3PXG - chains f and F of the 12 polymer chains in the assembly; structure by X-ray diffraction, 3.65 A resolution.

[Chain f]
Molecule: Adapter protein mecA 1
Source organism: Bacillus subtilis
UniProtKB: P37958 (MECA1_BACSU); numbering as in UniProt (aligned over 121-218)
Amino-acid sequence (98 residues; numbered 121 to 218; the number before each row is that of its first residue):
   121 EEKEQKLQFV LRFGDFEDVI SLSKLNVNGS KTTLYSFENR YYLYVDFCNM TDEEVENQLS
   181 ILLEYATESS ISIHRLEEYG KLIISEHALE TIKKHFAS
Disordered / not traced: 121-124

[Chain F]
Molecule: Negative regulator of genetic competence ClpC/MecB
Source organism: Bacillus subtilis
UniProtKB: P37571 (CLPC_BACSU); residue numbers follow UniProt; this construct covers 1-246, 252-280, 293-485
Amino-acid sequence (468 residues; numbered 1 to 485; 17 numbers in that range are skipped by the numbering (no residue carries them; nothing is unmodelled there); the number before each row is that of its first residue):
     1 MMFGRFTERA QKVLALAQEE ALRLGHNNIG TEHILLGLVR EGEGIAAKAL QALGLGSEKI
    61 QKEVESLIGR GQEMSQTIHY TPRAKKVIEL SMDEARKLGH SYVGTEHILL GLIREGEGVA
   121 ARVLNNLGVS LNKARQQVLQ LLGSNETGSS AAGTNSNANT PTLDSLARDL TAIAKEDSLD
   181 PVIGRSKEIQ RVIEVLSRRT KNNPVLIGEP GVGKTAIAEG LAQQIINNEV PEILRDKRVM
   241 TLDMGT
   252 KYRGEFEDRL KKVMDEIRQA GNIILFIDA
   293 AIDASNILKP SLARGELQCI GATTLDEYRK YIEKDAALER RFQPIQVDQP SVDESIQILQ
   353 GLRDRYEAHH RVSITDDAIE AAVKLSDRYI SDRFLPDKAI DLIDEAGSKV RLRSFTTPPN
   413 LKELEQKLDE VRKEKDAAVQ SQEFEKAASL RDTEQRLREQ VEDTKKSWKE KQGQENSEVT
   473 VDDIAMVVSS WTG
Disordered / not traced: 1-2, 146-155, 243-246, 252-257, 293-299, 485
Sequence notes: engineered mutation Ala280 (Glu in P37571)
Curated features (UniProtKB/Swiss-Prot):
  - binding site (ATP): Gly208 to Thr215

[Interface between chain f and chain F]
Pairs across the interface - 52 pairs, chain f then chain F:
  Asp135(f) with Arg424(F), salt bridge
  Phe136(f) with Asp428(F); Val431(F), hydrophobic
  Glu137(f) with Arg424(F); Lys427(F), salt bridge; Arg443(F), salt bridge; Glu446(F); Gln447(F), hydrogen bond
  Asp138(f) with Pro82(F)
  Ile140(f) with Arg443(F)
  Ser141(f) with Asn28(F)
  Lys144(f) with Met74(F); Arg443(F)
  Ser156(f) with Gln432(F), hydrogen bond
  Tyr161(f) with Asp428(F), hydrogen bond
  Glu173(f) with Arg122(F); Asn126(F)
  Glu176(f) with Arg122(F)
  Asn177(f) with Arg122(F), hydrogen bond; Asn126(F), hydrogen bond
  Ser180(f) with Gly118(F), hydrogen bond (side chain-backbone); Val119(F), hydrogen bond (side chain-backbone); Arg122(F)
  Ile181(f) with Val119(F), hydrophobic
  Leu183(f) with Arg83(F), hydrogen bond (backbone-side chain); Glu117(F)
  Glu184(f) with Gly30(F); Thr31(F), hydrogen bond; Glu32(F); Thr81(F), hydrogen bond; Pro82(F); Arg83(F), hydrogen bond (backbone-backbone); Ala84(F); Gly118(F); Val119(F), hydrogen bond (side chain-backbone)
  Tyr185(f) with Asn28(F); Thr81(F); Pro82(F)
  Ala186(f) with Arg83(F), hydrogen bond (backbone-side chain)
  Thr187(f) with Arg83(F)
  Ile203(f) with Val431(F); Gln432(F); Gln434(F)
  Ile204(f) with Phe436(F), hydrophobic
  Thr211(f) with Phe436(F)
  His215(f) with Phe436(F); Glu437(F); Ala440(F), hydrogen bond (backbone-backbone)
  Phe216(f) with Val431(F), hydrophobic; Ala439(F), hydrophobic; Ala440(F); Arg443(F), hydrogen bond (backbone-side chain)
Interface residues without a listed pair, chain f (27 interface residues in all): Lys201, Ala217, Ser218
Interface residues without a listed pair, chain F (33 interface residues in all): Asn27, Leu67, Gln72, Gln76, Ala120, Asp444

[Overview]
27 residues of chain f face 33 of chain F across their interface; the contacts include 15 hydrogen bonds and 3
salt bridges. Among the polar pairs are Asp135(f)-Arg424(F), Glu137(f)-Lys427(F) and Glu137(f)-Arg443(F).
UniProt lists 8 ATP-binding residues on chain F.
Chain f is Adapter protein mecA 1 and chain F is Negative regulator of genetic competence ClpC/MecB, both from
Bacillus subtilis; the structure, Structure of MecA121 and ClpC1-485 complex, was determined by X-ray
diffraction, deposited together with 2Y1Q, 2Y1R and 3PXI.
